3AV2 - chains H and J of the 10 polymer chains in the assembly; structure by X-ray diffraction, 2.80 A resolution.

# Chain H
Name: Histone H2B type 1-J
Source organism: Homo sapiens
UniProt: P06899 (H2B1J_HUMAN); residues 0-125 here correspond to UniProt positions 1-126 (UniProt number = residue number + 1)
Sequence (129 residues; row label = number of the first residue in the row; numbers below 1 keep their minus sign (Gly-3 is residue -3)):
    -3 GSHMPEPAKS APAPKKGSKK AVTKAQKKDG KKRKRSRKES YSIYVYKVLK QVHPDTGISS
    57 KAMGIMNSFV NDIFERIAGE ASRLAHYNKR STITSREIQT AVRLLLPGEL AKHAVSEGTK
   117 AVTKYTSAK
Disordered / not traced: -3 to 32, 125
Sequence notes: expression tag (-3 to -1)
Curated features (UniProtKB/Swiss-Prot):
  - modified residue: Pro1 (N-acetylproline), Glu2 (ADP-ribosyl glutamic acid), Lys5 (N6-(2-hydroxyisobutyryl)lysine), Ser6 (ADP-ribosylserine), Lys11 (N6-(beta-hydroxybutyryl)lysine), Lys12 (N6-(2-hydroxyisobutyryl)lysine), Ser14 (Phosphoserine), Lys15 (N6-acetyllysine), Lys16 (N6-(beta-hydroxybutyryl)lysine), Lys20 (N6-(2-hydroxyisobutyryl)lysine), Lys23 (N6-(2-hydroxyisobutyryl)lysine), Lys24 (N6-(2-hydroxyisobutyryl)lysine), Lys34 (N6-(2-hydroxyisobutyryl)lysine), Glu35 (PolyADP-ribosyl glutamic acid), Ser36 (Phosphoserine), Lys43 (N6-(2-hydroxyisobutyryl)lysine), Lys46 (N6-(2-hydroxyisobutyryl)lysine), Lys57 (N6,N6-dimethyllysine), Arg79 (Dimethylated arginine), Lys85 (N6,N6,N6-trimethyllysine) and 6 more in UniProt
  - glycosylation: Ser112 (O-linked (GlcNAc) serine)
  - cross-link (Glycyl lysine isopeptide (Lys-Gly)): Lys5 (interchain with G-Cter in SUMO2), Lys20 (interchain with G-Cter in SUMO2), Lys34 (interchain with G-Cter in ubiquitin), Lys120 (interchain with G-Cter in ubiquitin)

# Chain J
Molecule: 146-nt DNA strand
Sequence (146 nucleotides; row label = number of the first residue in the row):
   147 ATCAATATCC ACCTGCAGAT TCTACCAAAA GTGTATTTGG AAACTGCTCC ATCAAAAGGC
   207 ATGTTCAGCT GAATTCAGCT GAACATGCCT TTTGATGGAG CAGTTTCCAA ATACACTTTT
   267 GGTAGAATCT GCAGGTGGAT ATTGAT

# Chain H / chain J interface
Contacting residue pairs - 10 pairs, chain H then chain J:
  Arg33(H) - DT250(J)  salt bridge to the phosphate
  Tyr42(H) - DT167(J)  phosphate contact
  Ser55(H) - DT166(J)  phosphate contact
  Ser56(H) - DT166(J)  hydrogen bond to the phosphate
  Arg86(H) - DG186(J)  phosphate contact
  Arg86(H) - DA187(J)  salt bridge to the phosphate
  Ser87(H) - DG185(J)  hydrogen bond to the phosphate
  Ser87(H) - DG186(J)  hydrogen bond to the phosphate
  Thr88(H) - DG185(J)  phosphate contact
  Thr88(H) - DG186(J)  phosphate contact
Other interface residues (no listed pair), chain H (10 interface residues in all): Gly53, Ile54, Lys85
Other interface residues (no listed pair), chain J (7 interface residues in all): DC168

# Summary
The interface between chain H and chain J involves 10 residues on one side and 7 on the other; the contacts
include 3 hydrogen bonds and 2 salt bridges. Polar pairs include Ser56(H)-DT166(J), Ser87(H)-DG185(J) and
Ser87(H)-DG186(J).
Chain H is Histone H2B type 1-J (Homo sapiens) and chain J is a 146-nt DNA strand; the structure, The human
nucleosome structure containing the histone variant H3.3, was determined by X-ray diffraction together with
3AV1 from the same study.
